PDB entry 7NP7 | electron microscopy, 4.03 A resolution (low resolution: residue-level contacts below are approximate; hydrogen-bond / salt-bridge calls are withheld) | chains D7 and P1 of the 27 polymer chains in the assembly

== Chain D7 ==
Molecule: ESX-5 secretion system protein EccD5
Source organism: Mycobacterium tuberculosis (strain ATCC 25618 / H37Rv)
UniProt: P9WNP9 (ECCD5_MYCTU); numbering as in UniProt (aligned over 1-503)
Amino-acid sequence (503 residues; row label = number of the first residue in the row):
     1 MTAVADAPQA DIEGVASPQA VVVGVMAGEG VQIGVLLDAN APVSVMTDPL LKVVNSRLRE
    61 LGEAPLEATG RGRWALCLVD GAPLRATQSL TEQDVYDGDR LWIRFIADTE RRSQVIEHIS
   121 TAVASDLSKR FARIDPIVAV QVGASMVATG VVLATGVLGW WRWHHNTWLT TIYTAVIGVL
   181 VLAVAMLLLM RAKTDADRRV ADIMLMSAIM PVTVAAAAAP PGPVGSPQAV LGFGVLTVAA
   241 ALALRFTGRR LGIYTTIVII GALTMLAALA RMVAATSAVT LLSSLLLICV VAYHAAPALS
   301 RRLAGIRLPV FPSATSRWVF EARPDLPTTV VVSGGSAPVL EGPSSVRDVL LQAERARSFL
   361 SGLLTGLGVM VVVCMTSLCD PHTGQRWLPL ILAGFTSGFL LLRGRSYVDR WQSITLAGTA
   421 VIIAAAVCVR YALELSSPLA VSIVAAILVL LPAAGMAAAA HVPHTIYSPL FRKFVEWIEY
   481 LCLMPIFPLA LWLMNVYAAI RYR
Not modelled in the structure: 1-18

== Chain P1 ==
Molecule: Mycosin-5
Source organism: Mycobacterium tuberculosis (strain ATCC 25618 / H37Rv)
Notes: EC 3.4.21.-
UniProt: O53945 (MYCP5_MYCTU); numbering as in UniProt (aligned over 1-585)
Amino-acid sequence (585 residues; numbered 1 to 585; the number before each row is that of its first residue):
     1 MQRFGTGSSR SWCGRAGTAT IAAVLLASGA LTGLPPAYAI SPPTIDPGAL PPDGPPGPLA
    61 PMKQNAYCTE VGVLPGTDFQ LQPKYMEMLN LNEAWQFGRG DGVKVAVIDT GVTPHPRLPR
   121 LIPGGDYVMA GGDGLSDCDA HGTLVASMIA AVPANGAVPL PSVPRRPVTI PTTETPPPPQ
   181 TVTLSPVPPQ TVTVIPAPPP EEGVPPGAPV PGPEPPPAPG PQPPAVDRGG GTVTVPSYSG
   241 GRKIAPIDNP RNPHPSAPSP ALGPPPDAFS GIAPGVEIIS IRQSSQAFGL KDPYTGDEDP
   301 QTAQKIDNVE TMARAIVHAA NMGASVINIS DVMCMSARNV IDQRALGAAV HYAAVDKDAV
   361 IVAAAGDGSK KDCKQNPIFD PLQPDDPRAW NAVTTVVTPS WFHDYVLTVG AVDANGQPLS
   421 KMSIAGPWVS ISAPGTDVVG LSPRDDGLIN AIDGPDNSLL VPAGTSFSAA IVSGVAALVR
   481 AKFPELSAYQ IINRLIHTAR PPARGVDNQV GYGVVDPVAA LTWDVPKGPA EPPKQLSAPL
   541 VVPQPPAPRD MVPIWVAAGG LAGALLIGGA VFGTATLMRR SRKQQ
Not modelled in the structure: 1-39, 172-265, 578-585
Cystine bridges: Cys-68/Cys-138, Cys-334/Cys-373

== How chain D7 and chain P1 interact ==
Pairs across the interface - 16 pairs, chain D7 then chain P1:
  Pro-220(D7) with Val-556(P1)
  Pro-221(D7) with Pro-553(P1)
  Pro-227(D7) with Pro-553(P1); Ala-557(P1)
  Val-230(D7) with Leu-561(P1)
  Leu-231(D7) with Ala-557(P1); Gly-560(P1); Leu-561(P1)
  Val-238(D7) with Leu-565(P1); Gly-568(P1)
  Leu-242(D7) with Val-571(P1)
  Arg-245(D7) with Phe-572(P1)
  Phe-246(D7) with Val-571(P1); Ala-575(P1)
  Met-272(D7) with Arg-549(P1); Ile-554(P1)
Other interface residues (no listed pair), chain D7 (15 interface residues in all): Gly-234, Val-235, Ala-241, Met-265, Val-273
Other interface residues (no listed pair), chain P1 (14 interface residues in all): Val-552, Ala-564

== In short ==
15 residues of chain D7 face 14 of chain P1 across their interface.
Chain D7 is ESX-5 secretion system protein EccD5 and chain P1 is Mycosin-5, both from Mycobacterium
tuberculosis (strain ATCC 25618 / H37Rv); the structure, Structure of an intact ESX-5 inner membrane complex,
Composite C1 model, was determined by electron microscopy (same publication as 7NPR, 7NPU, 7NPV, 7NPS and
7NPT).
